4PXA - chain A; structure by X-ray diffraction, 3.20 A resolution.

[Chain A]
Name: ATP-dependent RNA helicase DDX3X
Organism: Homo sapiens
Notes: EC 3.6.4.13; fragment: d1-d2
UniProtKB: O00571 (DDX3X_HUMAN); residues 135-582 here = UniProt positions 135-582
Sequence (467 residues; row label = number of the first residue in the row):
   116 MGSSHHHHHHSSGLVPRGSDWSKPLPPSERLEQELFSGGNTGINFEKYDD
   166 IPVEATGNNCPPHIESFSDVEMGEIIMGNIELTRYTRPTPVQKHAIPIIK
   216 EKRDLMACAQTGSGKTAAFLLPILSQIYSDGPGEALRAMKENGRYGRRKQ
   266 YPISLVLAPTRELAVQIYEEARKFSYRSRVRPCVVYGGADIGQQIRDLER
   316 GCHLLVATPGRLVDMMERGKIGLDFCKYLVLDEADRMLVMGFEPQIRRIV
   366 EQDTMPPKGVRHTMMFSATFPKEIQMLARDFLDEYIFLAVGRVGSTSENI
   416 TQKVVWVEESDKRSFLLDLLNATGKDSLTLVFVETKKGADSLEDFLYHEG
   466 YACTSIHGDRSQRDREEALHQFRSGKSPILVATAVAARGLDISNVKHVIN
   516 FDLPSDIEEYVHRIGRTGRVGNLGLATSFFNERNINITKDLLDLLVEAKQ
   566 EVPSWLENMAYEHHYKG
Disordered / not traced: 116-134, 577-582
Construct notes: expression tag (116-134); engineered mutation Val354 (Asp in O00571)
Residues lining bound ligands: ADP (adenosine-5'-diphosphate): Thr156, Gly157, Ile158, Phe182, Arg199, Tyr200, Thr201, Arg202, Pro203, Thr204, Gln207, Gln225, Thr226, Gly227, Ser228, Gly229, Lys230, Thr231, Ala232, Gln281, Glu285
Swiss-Prot annotation at these positions:
  - region: Pro139 to Gly172 (Interaction with CHUK), Ala250 to Arg259 (Involved in stimulation of ATPase activity by DNA and RNA, nucleic acid binding and unwinding and HIV-1 replication)
  - motif: Glu180 to Lys208 (Q motif), Asp347 to Asp350 (DEAD box)
  - binding site (ATP): Tyr200 to Gln207, Ala224 to Thr231
  - modified residue: Ser181 (Phosphoserine), Ser183 (Phosphoserine), Ser240 (Phosphoserine), Ser269 (Phosphoserine), Ser429 (Phosphoserine), Thr438 (Phosphothreonine), Ser442 (Phosphoserine), Ser456 (Phosphoserine), Thr469 (Phosphothreonine), Ser470 (Phosphoserine), Ser520 (Phosphoserine), Thr542 (Phosphothreonine), Ser543 (Phosphoserine)
  - cross-link: Lys215 (Glycyl lysine isopeptide (Lys-Gly) (interchain with G-Cter in SUMO2))
  - natural variant: Ile214 (I214T: In MRXSSB), Ala233 (A233V: In MRXSSB; deletion: In MRXSSB), Leu235 (L235P: In MRXSSB), Arg294 (R294T: In a breast cancer sample), Val300 (V300F: In MRXSSB), Arg326 (R326H: In MRXSSB), Arg351 (R351Q: In MRXSSB), Arg362 (R362C: In MRXSSB), Arg376 (R376C: In MRXSSB), Leu392 (L392P: In MRXSSB), Gln417 (Q417P: In MRXSSB), Arg475 (R475G: In MRXSSB), 9 further natural variant entries in UniProt
  - mutagenesis: Lys138 (K138R: Partial loss of ubiquitination by RNF39), Pro142 to Glu144 (Loss of interaction with TRAF3, reduced TRAF3 'K-63'-linked autoubiquitination), Ser152 (S152A: Reduces total phosphorylation by 60%. No effect on interaction with IKBKE), Lys162 (K162R: Partial loss of ubiquitination by RNF39), Ser181 (S181A: Greatly impairs phosphorylation by TBK1 and fails to synergize with TBK1 in IFNB1 induction; when associated with A-183; A-240 and A-269), Ser183 (S183A: Greatly impairs phosphorylation by TBK1 and fails to synergize with TBK1 in IFN-beta induction; when associated with A-181; A-240 and A-269), Tyr200 (Y200A: No effect on general translation; when associated with A-207; A-230; A-347 and A-348), Gln207 (Q207A: Does not promote the translation of HIV-1 RNA. No effect on general translation; when associated with A-200; A-230: A-347 and A-348), Lys230 (K230A: No effect on general translation; when associated with A-200; A-207; A-347 and A-348; K230E: Complete loss of ATPase and RNA-unwinding activities. Loss of HIV-1 mRNA nuclear export ...), Ser240 (S240A: Greatly impairs phosphorylation by TBK1 and fails to synergize with TBK1 in IFN-beta induction; when associated with A-181; A-183 and A-269), Ser269 (S269A: Greatly impairs phosphorylation by TBK1 and fails to synergize with TBK1 in IFN-beta induction; when associated with A-181; A-183 and A-240), Thr275 to Glu277 (Increased NF-kappa-B-mediated transcriptional activity, contrary to wild-type which is inhibitory in this experimental setting), 10 further mutagenesis entries in UniProt
From the paper describing this entry:
  - contacts within the chain: Glu147-Phe151 (hydrophobic contact), Leu150-Phe151 (hydrophobic contact), Phe151-Leu197 (hydrophobic contact), Phe151-Tyr291 (hydrophobic contact), Phe151-Lys288 (hydrophobic contact)
  - binding site for phosphate ion: Gly302, Gly325
  - disease-associated variants - A222P, G302V, G325E, P568L: decreased growth
  - disease-associated variants - G302V: decreased binding to blunt dsRNA probe
  - disease-associated variants - G325E: unchanged binding to blunt RNA substrate
  - disease-associated variants - L353F: decreased binding to dsRNA substrate
  - mutagenesis - K230A: decreased growth
  - disease-associated variants - T275M, R351W, L353F, M370R: unchanged growth
  - disease-associated variants - G302V, G325E: decreased expression
  - disease-associated variants - G302V, G325E, R351W (citing earlier work)
  - mutagenesis - G302V, G325E, L353F: decreased catalytic activity on RNA
  - mutagenesis - L353F: decreased binding to dsRNA
  - mutagenesis - G302V: decreased binding to blunt dsRNA
  - mutagenesis - G325E: unchanged binding to blunt RNA substrate

[Overview]
Ligands of chain A: ADP. From UniProt: 16 ATP-binding residues and 28 mutagenesis sites. The paper reports a
binding site for phosphate ion at Gly302 and Gly325; A222P, G302V and G325E, among others, reduce growth; 9
substitutions were tested in all.
Chain A is ATP-dependent RNA helicase DDX3X (Homo sapiens); the structure, DEAD-box RNA helicase DDX3X
Cancer-associated mutant D354V, was determined by X-ray diffraction, deposited together with 4PX9.
